7S3N - chains H and L of the 3 polymer chains in the assembly; structure by X-ray diffraction, 1.90 A resolution.

Chain H:
Molecule: Fab22 Heavy Chain
Source organism: Mus musculus
Amino-acid sequence (223 residues; numbered 3 to 225; the number before each row is that of its first residue):
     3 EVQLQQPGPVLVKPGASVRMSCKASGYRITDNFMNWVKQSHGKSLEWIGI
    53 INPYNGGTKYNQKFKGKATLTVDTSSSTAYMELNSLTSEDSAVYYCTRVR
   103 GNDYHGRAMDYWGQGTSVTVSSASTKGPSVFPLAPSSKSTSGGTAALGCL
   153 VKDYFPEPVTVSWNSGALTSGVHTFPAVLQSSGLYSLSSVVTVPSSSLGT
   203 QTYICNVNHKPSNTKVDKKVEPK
Not modelled in the structure: 138-143
Cystine bridges: Cys24-Cys98, Cys151-Cys207

Chain L:
Molecule: Fab22 Light Chain
Source organism: Mus musculus
Amino-acid sequence (216 residues; each row starts with the number of its first residue; note: 1 number in that range is skipped by the numbering (no residue carries it; nothing is unmodelled there)):
     3 DVVLTQTPLSLPVNIGDQASISCKSTKSLLNR
    36 DGFTFLDWYLQKPGQSPQLLIYLVSNRFSGVPDRFSGSGSGTDFTLKISR
    86 VEAEDLGVYYCFQSNYLFTFGSGTKLEIKRTVAAPSVFIFPPSDEQLKSG
   136 TASVVCLLNNFYPREAKVQWKVDNALQSGNSQESVTEQDSKDSTYSLSST
   186 LTLSKADYEKHKVYACEVTQGTTSVTKSFNRGEC
Not modelled in the structure: 36-37, 219
Cystine bridges: Cys25-Cys96, Cys141-Cys201

Chain H / chain L interface:
Residue-residue contacts (75; chain H residue first):
  Asn37(H) with Phe103(L)
  Gln41(H) with Gln46(L), hydrogen bond; Tyr95(L)
  Lys45(H) with Tyr95(L), hydrogen bond (backbone-side chain)
  Leu47(H) with Tyr95(L), hydrophobic; Phe105(L)
  Trp49(H) with Leu102(L), hydrophobic; Phe103(L); Phe105(L)
  Asn63(H) with Leu102(L)
  Gln64(H) with Leu102(L)
  Tyr97(H) with Gln46(L), hydrogen bond; Gln50(L); Ser51(L); Pro52(L)
  Arg102(H) with Tyr57(L), hydrogen bond; Phe63(L)
  Asn104(H) with Phe40(L)
  Asp105(H) with Phe38(L); Phe40(L); Leu58(L)
  Tyr106(H) with Phe38(L); Tyr57(L); Leu58(L)
  His107(H) with Tyr57(L)
  Gly108(H) with Phe40(L); Asp42(L); Leu58(L); Ser99(L)
  Arg109(H) with Phe40(L); Ser99(L), hydrogen bond (side chain-backbone)
  Ala110(H) with Asp42(L); Tyr44(L); Leu54(L), hydrophobic; Tyr57(L), hydrophobic
  Met111(H) with Tyr44(L), hydrogen bond (backbone-side chain); Leu54(L); Phe97(L), hydrophobic
  Asp112(H) with Phe63(L)
  Trp114(H) with Tyr44(L); Pro52(L)
  Gly115(H) with Ser51(L), hydrogen bond (backbone-side chain)
  Gln116(H) with Ser51(L)
  Phe133(H) with Ser128(L); Gln131(L)
  Pro134(H) with Ser128(L); Glu130(L)
  Leu135(H) with Phe125(L); Val140(L), hydrophobic
  Ala136(H) with Phe125(L)
  Thr146(H) with Phe123(L)
  Ala148(H) with Phe123(L), hydrophobic; Phe125(L); Leu142(L), hydrophobic
  Leu152(H) with Ser138(L)
  Lys154(H) with Gln131(L); Ser138(L)
  His175(H) with Asn144(L), hydrogen bond; Asn145(L), hydrogen bond; Ser181(L), hydrogen bond
  Phe177(H) with Leu142(L), hydrophobic; Ser169(L); Thr171(L); Ser181(L); Leu182(L); Ser183(L)
  Pro178(H) with Ser169(L), hydrogen bond (backbone-side chain); Val170(L)
  Val180(H) with Gln167(L); Glu168(L); Ser169(L)
  Leu181(H) with Gln167(L), hydrogen bond (backbone-side chain)
  Gln182(H) with Gln167(L)
  Val192(H) with Leu142(L), hydrophobic
  Thr194(H) with Asn144(L)
Also at the interface, not in a pair above, chain H (47 interface residues in all): Val39, Gly44, Glu48, Ile52, Lys65, Ala147, Leu149, Ser190, Lys220, Lys225
Also at the interface, not in a pair above, chain L (41 interface residues in all): Asp3, Asn33, Asn100, Ser134, Glu218

In short:
The interface between chain H and chain L involves 47 residues on one side and 41 on the other, with 12
hydrogen bonds. Polar contacts include Gln41(H)-Gln46(L), Lys45(H)-Tyr95(L) and Tyr97(H)-Gln46(L).
Chain H is Fab22 Heavy Chain and chain L is Fab22 Light Chain, both from Mus musculus; the structure,
SARS-CoV-2 S stem helix peptide bound to Fab22, was determined by X-ray diffraction, deposited together with
7S3M.
